9CUE - chains A and B; structure by X-ray diffraction, 1.95 A resolution.

Chain A (and B):
Molecule: Stimulator of interferon genes protein
From: Homo sapiens
Notes: engineered mutation(s): H232R variant; chain B of this document is another copy of the same molecule, construct and numbering; everything in this record applies to it too
UniProtKB: Q86WV6 (STING_HUMAN); residues 155-341 here = UniProt positions 155-341
Chain sequence (210 residues; row label = number of the first residue in the row):
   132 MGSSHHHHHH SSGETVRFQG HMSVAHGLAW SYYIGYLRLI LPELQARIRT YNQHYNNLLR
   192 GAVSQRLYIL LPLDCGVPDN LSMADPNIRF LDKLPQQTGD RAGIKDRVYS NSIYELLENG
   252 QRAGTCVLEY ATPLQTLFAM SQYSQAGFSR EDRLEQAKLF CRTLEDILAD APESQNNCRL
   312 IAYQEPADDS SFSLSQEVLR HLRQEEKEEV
Not modelled in the structure: 132-151, 188-190, 214-215, 229-238, 318-321, 337-341 (chain B: 132-151, 183-193, 211-214, 227-237, 318-322, 337-341)
Differences from the reference sequence: initiating methionine (132); expression tag (133-154); variant Arg232 (His in Q86WV6)
Curated features (UniProtKB/Swiss-Prot):
  - region: Glu340, Val341 (C-terminal tail (CTT))
  - binding site (2',3'-cGAMP): Ser162, Tyr167, Arg238, Thr263
  - binding site (3',3'-c-di-GMP): Ser162, Tyr167, Arg238 to Ser241, Thr263
  - binding site (2',3'-cUAMP): Tyr167, Arg238, Thr263
  - modified residue: Thr229 (Phosphothreonine), Ser241 (Phosphoserine)
  - cross-link (Glycyl lysine isopeptide (Lys-Gly)): Lys236 (interchain with G-Cter in ubiquitin), Lys338 (interchain with G-Cter in SUMO)
  - natural variant: Val155 (V155M: In SAVI), Arg284 (R284S: Found in a 9-month-old patient who died following a fever and severe neck abscess without indication of any severe bacterial infection)
  - mutagenesis: Gly158 (G158A: Constitutively active mutant that promotes the production of type I interferon in absence of cGAMP ligand; G158E: Abolished homodimerization and activation ...), Ser162 (S162A: Slight decrease in c-di-GMP-binding. Renders the enzyme sensitive to 5,6-dimethylxanthenone 4-acetic acid (DMXAA) drug, leading to activation of the STING1 pathway ...), Gly166 (G166S: Slight decrease in c-di-GMP-binding), Arg178 to Arg180 (Abolishes the endoplasmic reticulum location), Gly230 (G230I: Renders the enzyme sensitive to 5,6-dimethylxanthenone 4-acetic acid (DMXAA) drug, leading to activation of the STING1 pathway), Lys236 (K236R: Loss of deubiquitination by USP44), Arg238 to Tyr240 (Strong decrease in cGAMP-binding without affecting interaction with TBK1. Abolished ability to induce autophagy), Arg238 (R238A: Abolished cGAMP-binding. Abolished ability to induce autophagy), Tyr240 (Y240A: Abolished cGAMP-binding; Y240S: Strong decrease in c-di-GMP-binding), Asn242 (N242A: Strong decrease in c-di-GMP and cGAMP-binding), Glu260 (E260A: Strong decrease in c-di-GMP and cGAMP-binding), Thr263 (T263A: Strong decrease in c-di-GMP-binding), 9 further mutagenesis entries in UniProt
Residues lining bound ligands: A1A4X (benzyl (3-{5-carbamoyl-2-[(1-ethyl-3-methyl-1H-pyrazole-5-carbonyl)amino]-7-methoxy-1H-1,3-benzimidazol-1-yl}propyl)carbamate): Leu159, Ser162, Tyr163, Gly166, Tyr167, Val239, Tyr240, Ser241, Asn242, Glu260, Thr263, Pro264
What the authors report for this chain:
  - mutagenesis - M271A, M271L, M271V: increased signaling
  - mutagenesis - M271I: unchanged signaling
  - mutagenesis - V155M/M271S, V155M/M271G: abolished signaling
  - mutagenesis - V155M/M271A, V155M/M271I, V155M/M271V, V155M/M271L: decreased signaling
  - disease-associated variants - G158A: increased signaling (proposed by the authors, not directly observed)

How chain A and chain B interact:
Contacting residue pairs - 36 pairs, chain A then chain B:
  His152(A) with Ala277(B); Gly278(B)
  Met153(A) with Ser154(B); Val155(B), hydrogen bond (backbone-backbone)
  Ser154(A) with Val155(B)
  Val155(A) with Met153(B); Ser154(B)
  His157(A) with Met271(B); Ala277(B), hydrogen bond (side chain-backbone)
  Gly158(A) with Val155(B); Leu159(B)
  Leu159(A) with Gly158(B)
  Trp161(A) with Met271(B), hydrophobic; Tyr274(B), hydrophobic; Gln276(B); Ala277(B)
  Ser162(A) with Leu159(B); Thr267(B)
  Ile165(A) with Ala270(B), hydrophobic; Tyr274(B), hydrophobic
  Arg169(A) with Tyr274(B)
  Thr267(A) with Gly158(B); Trp161(B); Ser162(B)
  Ala270(A) with Ile165(B), hydrophobic
  Met271(A) with His152(B); Trp161(B), hydrophobic
  Tyr274(A) with Trp161(B), hydrophobic
  Gln276(A) with His152(B), hydrogen bond (backbone-side chain); Trp161(B); Asp297(B); Ile298(B); Asp301(B)
  Ala277(A) with His152(B), hydrogen bond (backbone-backbone); Trp161(B)
  Phe279(A) with His152(B)
Also at the interface, not in a pair above, chain A (20 interface residues in all): Tyr164, Asp301
Also at the interface, not in a pair above, chain B (22 interface residues in all): His157, Phe279, Thr294

In short:
20 residues of chain A face 22 of chain B across their interface; the contacts include 4 hydrogen bonds. Among
the polar pairs are His157(A)-Ala277(B), Gln276(A)-His152(B) and Met153(A)-Val155(B). The paper reports that
M271A, M271L and M271V of chain A, among others, increase signaling; V155M/M271A, V155M/M271I and V155M/M271V
of chain A, among others, reduce signaling; 11 substitutions were tested in all.
Chain A and chain B are both Stimulator of interferon genes protein (Homo sapiens); the structure, Human STING
H232R variant bound to ABZI, was determined by X-ray diffraction (same publication as 9CUA, 9CUB, 9CUC and
9CUD).
